Entry 1R1V (X-ray diffraction, 2.30 A resolution); this record covers chain A.

== Chain A ==
Protein: repressor protein
From: Staphylococcus aureus
Reference sequence: O85142 (O85142_STAAU); residue numbers follow UniProt; this construct covers 1-106
Chain sequence (106 residues; row label = number of the first residue in the row):
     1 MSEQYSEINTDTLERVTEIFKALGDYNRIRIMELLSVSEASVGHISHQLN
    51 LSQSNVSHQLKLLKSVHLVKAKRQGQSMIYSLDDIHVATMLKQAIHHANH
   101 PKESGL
Not modelled in the structure: 1-8, 104-106
Metal / ion sites: Zn2+ site 1: D84, H86, H97, H100; Zn2+ site 2: H86, H96 (shared with 1 residue of chain B)

== Summary ==
The Zn2+ site 1 is built by D84, H86, H97 and H100. The Zn2+ site 2 is built by H86 and H96.
Chain A is repressor protein (Staphylococcus aureus); the structure, Crystal structure of the metal-sensing
transcriptional repressor CzrA from Staphylococcus aureus in the Zn2-form, was determined by X-ray
diffraction, deposited together with 1R1T, 1R1U, 1R22 and 1R23.
